Entry 9J82 (electron microscopy, 3.95 A resolution); this record covers chains H and L of the 3 polymer chains in the assembly.

== Chain H ==
Name: VH-CH1 region of mouse monoclonal antibody IgG 4A9
From: Mus musculus
Notes: antibody fragment or engineered binder
Chain sequence (239 residues; row label = number of the first residue in the row):
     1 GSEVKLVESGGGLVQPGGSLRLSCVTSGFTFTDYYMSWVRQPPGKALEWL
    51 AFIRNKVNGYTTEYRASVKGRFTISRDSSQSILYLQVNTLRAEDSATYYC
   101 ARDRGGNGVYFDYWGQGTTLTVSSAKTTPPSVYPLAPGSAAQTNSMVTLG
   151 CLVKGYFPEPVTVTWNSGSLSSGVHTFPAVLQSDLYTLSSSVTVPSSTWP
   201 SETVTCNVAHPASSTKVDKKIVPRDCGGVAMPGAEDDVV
Not modelled in the structure: 138-144, 227-239
Disulfide bonds: Cys24-Cys100, Cys151-Cys206

== Chain L ==
Name: L chain of mouse monoclonal antibody IgG 4A9
From: Mus musculus
Notes: antibody fragment or engineered binder
Chain sequence (214 residues; each row starts with the number of its first residue):
     1 DIVMTQSHKFMSTSVGDRVSITCKASQDVGTDVAWYQQKPGQSPKLLIYW
    51 ASIRHTGVPDRFTGSGSGTDFTLTISNVQSEDLADYFCQQYSSYPLTFGA
   101 GTKLELERADAAPTVSIFPPSSEQLTSGGASVVCFLNNFYPKDINVKWKI
   151 DGSERQNGVLNSWTDQDSKDSTYSMSSTLTLTKDEYERHNSYTCEATHKT
   201 STSPIVKSFNRNEC
Disulfide bonds: Cys23-Cys88, Cys134-Cys194

== Chain H / chain L interface ==
Residue-residue contacts (63):
  Val39(H) - Phe98(L)  hydrophobic
  Ala46(H) - Gly99(L)
  Ala46(H) - Ala100(L)  hydrophobic
  Leu47(H) - Phe87(L)  hydrophobic
  Leu47(H) - Phe98(L)
  Trp49(H) - Pro95(L)  hydrophobic
  Trp49(H) - Leu96(L)
  Trp49(H) - Phe98(L)
  Phe52(H) - Tyr94(L)
  Glu63(H) - Tyr94(L)
  Arg65(H) - Asp1(L)  salt bridge
  Arg65(H) - Pro95(L)
  Arg65(H) - Leu96(L)
  Tyr99(H) - Gln38(L)
  Arg104(H) - Tyr49(L)  hydrogen bond
  Asn107(H) - Trp50(L)
  Asn107(H) - Tyr91(L)
  Gly108(H) - Tyr91(L)
  Val109(H) - Tyr91(L)
  Tyr110(H) - Tyr36(L)
  Tyr110(H) - Leu46(L)  hydrophobic
  Tyr110(H) - Tyr49(L)
  Phe111(H) - Tyr36(L)  hydrogen bond (backbone-side chain)
  Phe111(H) - Leu96(L)  hydrophobic
  Asp112(H) - Leu46(L)
  Trp114(H) - Tyr36(L)
  Trp114(H) - Ser43(L)
  Trp114(H) - Pro44(L)
  Gly115(H) - Ser43(L)
  Tyr133(H) - Ser121(L)
  Tyr133(H) - Glu123(L)
  Tyr133(H) - Ser127(L)
  Pro134(H) - Ser121(L)
  Pro134(H) - Glu123(L)
  Leu135(H) - Phe118(L)  hydrophobic
  Thr148(H) - Ser116(L)  hydrogen bond
  Thr148(H) - Phe118(L)
  Lys154(H) - Ser131(L)
  Lys154(H) - Thr180(L)
  His175(H) - Asn137(L)  hydrogen bond
  His175(H) - Asn138(L)
  His175(H) - Asp167(L)  salt bridge
  His175(H) - Ser174(L)
  Phe177(H) - Phe135(L)  hydrophobic
  Phe177(H) - Ser174(L)
  Phe177(H) - Met175(L)
  Phe177(H) - Ser176(L)
  Pro178(H) - Ser162(L)  hydrogen bond (backbone-side chain)
  Pro178(H) - Trp163(L)
  Val180(H) - Leu160(L)  hydrophobic
  Val180(H) - Ser162(L)
  Gln182(H) - Leu160(L)
  Gln182(H) - Thr180(L)
  Ser189(H) - Phe135(L)
  Ser189(H) - Ser176(L)  hydrogen bond
  Ser190(H) - Phe135(L)
  Ser191(H) - Phe135(L)
  Ser191(H) - Asn137(L)  hydrogen bond
  Lys219(H) - Glu123(L)  salt bridge
  Arg224(H) - Pro119(L)  hydrogen bond (side chain-backbone)
  Arg224(H) - Pro120(L)  hydrogen bond (side chain-backbone)
  Asp225(H) - Cys214(L)
  Cys226(H) - Cys214(L)  disulfide
Other interface residues (no listed pair), chain H (39 interface residues in all): Glu48, Ala136, Leu149, Gly150, Thr193
Other interface residues (no listed pair), chain L (44 interface residues in all): Ala34, Gln42, His55, Gln89, Thr97, Gln124, Asn161, Thr164
Disulfides between the chains: Cys226(H)-Cys214(L)

== Overview ==
Chain H and chain L form an interface of 39 and 44 residues respectively; the contacts include 1 disulfide
bond, 9 hydrogen bonds and 3 salt bridges. Polar contacts include Arg65(H)-Asp1(L), His175(H)-Asp167(L) and
Lys219(H)-Glu123(L).
Here chain H is VH-CH1 region of mouse monoclonal antibody IgG 4A9 and chain L is L chain of mouse monoclonal
antibody IgG 4A9, both from Mus musculus. Entry 9J82 (Cryo-EM structure of wild type Aquifex aeolicus RseP in
complex with Fab) was determined by electron microscopy, deposited together with 8ZAY and 9J83.
